6AWC - chains A and R of the 27 polymer chains in the assembly; structure by electron microscopy, 7.90 A resolution (low resolution: residue-level contacts below are approximate; hydrogen-bond / salt-bridge calls are withheld).

# Chain A
Molecule: 16S rRNA
From: Escherichia coli
Sequence (1539 nucleotides; each row starts with the number of its first residue):
     2 AAUUGAAGAGUUUGAUCAUGGCUCAGAUUGAACGCUGGCGGCAGGCCUAA
    52 CACAUGCAAGUCGAACGGUAACAGGAAGAAGCUUGCUUCUUUGCUGACGA
   102 GUGGCGGACGGGUGAGUAAUGUCUGGGAAACUGCCUGAUGGAGGGGGAUA
   152 ACUACUGGAAACGGUAGCUAAUACCGCAUAACGUCGCAAGACCAAAGAGG
   202 GGGACCUUCGGGCCUCUUGCCAUCGGAUGUGCCCAGAUGGGAUUAGCUAG
   252 UAGGUGGGGUAACGGCUCACCUAGGCGACGAUCCCUAGCUGGUCUGAGAG
   302 GAUGACCAGCCACACUGGAACUGAGACACGGUCCAGACUCCUACGGGAGG
   352 CAGCAGUGGGGAAUAUUGCACAAUGGGCGCAAGCCUGAUGCAGCCAUGCC
   402 GCGUGUAUGAAGAAGGCCUUCGGGUUGUAAAGUACUUUCAGCGGGGAGGA
   452 AGGGAGUAAAGUUAAUACCUUUGCUCAUUGACGUUACCCGCAGAAGAAGC
   502 ACCGGCUAACUCCGUGCCAGCAGCCGCGGUAAUACGGAGGGUGCAAGCGU
   552 UAAUCGGAAUUACUGGGCGUAAAGCGCACGCAGGCGGUUUGUUAAGUCAG
   602 AUGUGAAAUCCCCGGGCUCAACCUGGGAACUGCAUCUGAUACUGGCAAGC
   652 UUGAGUCUCGUAGAGGGGGGUAGAAUUCCAGGUGUAGCGGUGAAAUGCGU
   702 AGAGAUCUGGAGGAAUACCGGUGGCGAAGGCGGCCCCCUGGACGAAGACU
   752 GACGCUCAGGUGCGAAAGCGUGGGGAGCAAACAGGAUUAGAUACCCUGGU
   802 AGUCCACGCCGUAAACGAUGUCGACUUGGAGGUUGUGCCCUUGAGGCGUG
   852 GCUUCCGGAGCUAACGCGUUAAGUCGACCGCCUGGGGAGUACGGCCGCAA
   902 GGUUAAAACUCAAAUGAAUUGACGGGGGCCCGCACAAGCGGUGGAGCAUG
   952 UGGUUUAAUUCGAUGCAACGCGAAGAACCUUACCUGGUCUUGACAUCCAC
  1002 GGAAGUUUUCAGAGAUGAGAAUGUGCCUUCGGGAACCGUGAGACAGGUGC
  1052 UGCAUGGCUGUCGUCAGCUCGUGUUGUGAAAUGUUGGGUUAAGUCCCGCA
  1102 ACGAGCGCAACCCUUAUCCUUUGUUGCCAGCGGUCCGGCCGGGAACUCAA
  1152 AGGAGACUGCCAGUGAUAAACUGGAGGAAGGUGGGGAUGACGUCAAGUCA
  1202 UCAUGGCCCUUACGACCAGGGCUACACACGUGCUACAAUGGCGCAUACAA
  1252 AGAGAAGCGACCUCGCGAGAGCAAGCGGACCUCAUAAAGUGCGUCGUAGU
  1302 CCGGAUUGGAGUCUGCAACUCGACUCCAUGAAGUCGGAAUCGCUAGUAAU
  1352 CGUGGAUCAGAAUGCCACGGUGAAUACGUUCCCGGGCCUUGUACACACCG
  1402 CCCGUCACACCAUGGGAGUGGGUUGCAAAAGAAGUAGGUAGCUUAACCUU
  1452 CGGGAGGGCGCUUACCACUUUGUGAUUCAUGACUGGGGUGAAGUCGUAAC
  1502 AAGGUAACCGUAGGGGAACCUGCGGUUGGAUCACCUCCU
Disordered / not traced: 1400-1495

# Chain R
Molecule: 30S ribosomal protein S15
From: Escherichia coli
Reference sequence: B7MB86 (RS15_ECO45); residues 1-88 here correspond to UniProt positions 2-89 (UniProt number = residue number + 1)
Amino-acid sequence (88 residues; row label = number of the first residue in the row):
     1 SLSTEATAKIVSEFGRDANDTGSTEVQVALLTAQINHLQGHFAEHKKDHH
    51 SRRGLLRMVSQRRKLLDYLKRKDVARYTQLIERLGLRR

# How chain A and chain R interact
Contacting residue pairs (64):
  C580(A) with Leu-56(R); Ser-60(R)
  G581(A) with Ser-60(R); Lys-64(R)
  A655(A) with Gln-61(R)
  G656(A) with Gly-22(R); Gln-27(R); Arg-57(R); Gln-61(R)
  U657(A) with Thr-21(R); Leu-30(R); Arg-57(R)
  C658(A) with Thr-7(R); Thr-21(R); Leu-30(R)
  U659(A) with Thr-4(R); Thr-7(R)
  C660(A) with Thr-4(R)
  G666(A) with His-50(R); Ser-51(R)
  G667(A) with His-41(R); Lys-47(R); Asp-48(R)
  G668(A) with His-45(R); Lys-47(R)
  G669(A) with His-45(R)
  G727(A) with His-50(R)
  A728(A) with His-49(R); Arg-53(R)
  C739(A) with Gly-40(R); His-41(R)
  U740(A) with His-37(R); Leu-38(R); His-41(R); Ser-51(R)
  G741(A) with Ser-1(R); Gln-34(R); Leu-38(R); His-50(R); Ser-51(R); Gly-54(R)
  G742(A) with His-50(R); Gly-54(R); Met-58(R)
  A743(A) with Arg-57(R)
  G748(A) with Asn-19(R)
  A749(A) with Asn-19(R)
  C750(A) with Asp-20(R); Gly-22(R); Ser-23(R)
  U751(A) with Gly-22(R); Ser-23(R); Thr-24(R); Gln-27(R)
  G752(A) with Lys-72(R)
  A753(A) with Tyr-68(R)
  C754(A) with Lys-64(R); Leu-65(R); Tyr-68(R); Arg-71(R)
  G755(A) with Lys-64(R)
  C756(A) with Lys-64(R)
  C764(A) with His-49(R)
  G765(A) with His-49(R)
Interface residues without a listed pair, chain A (33 interface residues in all): A579, G650, A729
Interface residues without a listed pair, chain R (38 interface residues in all): Arg-16, Asp-17, Leu-31, Glu-44

# In short
33 residues of chain A and 38 residues of chain R are in contact.
Chain A is 16S rRNA and chain R is 30S ribosomal protein S15, both from Escherichia coli; the structure,
Structure of 30S ribosomal subunit and RNA polymerase complex in rotated state, was determined by electron
microscopy (same publication as 6AWB and 6AWD).
